PDB entry 7ZKE | electron microscopy, 3.60 A resolution | chains B and E of the 4 polymer chains in the assembly

== Chain B ==
Molecule: 36-nt DNA strand
Sequence (36 nucleotides; each row starts with the number of its first residue):
     1 GCCCTTTTAT AGGCCGCCAT GCCGGGCGCC CGGCCG
Not modelled in the structure: 1-24, 35-36

== Chain E ==
Protein: Helicase-like protein
Source organism: Chaetomium thermophilum
UniProtKB: G0S6C0 (G0S6C0_CHATD); residue numbers follow UniProt; this construct covers 1-1886
Chain sequence (1897 residues; row label = number of the first residue in the row):
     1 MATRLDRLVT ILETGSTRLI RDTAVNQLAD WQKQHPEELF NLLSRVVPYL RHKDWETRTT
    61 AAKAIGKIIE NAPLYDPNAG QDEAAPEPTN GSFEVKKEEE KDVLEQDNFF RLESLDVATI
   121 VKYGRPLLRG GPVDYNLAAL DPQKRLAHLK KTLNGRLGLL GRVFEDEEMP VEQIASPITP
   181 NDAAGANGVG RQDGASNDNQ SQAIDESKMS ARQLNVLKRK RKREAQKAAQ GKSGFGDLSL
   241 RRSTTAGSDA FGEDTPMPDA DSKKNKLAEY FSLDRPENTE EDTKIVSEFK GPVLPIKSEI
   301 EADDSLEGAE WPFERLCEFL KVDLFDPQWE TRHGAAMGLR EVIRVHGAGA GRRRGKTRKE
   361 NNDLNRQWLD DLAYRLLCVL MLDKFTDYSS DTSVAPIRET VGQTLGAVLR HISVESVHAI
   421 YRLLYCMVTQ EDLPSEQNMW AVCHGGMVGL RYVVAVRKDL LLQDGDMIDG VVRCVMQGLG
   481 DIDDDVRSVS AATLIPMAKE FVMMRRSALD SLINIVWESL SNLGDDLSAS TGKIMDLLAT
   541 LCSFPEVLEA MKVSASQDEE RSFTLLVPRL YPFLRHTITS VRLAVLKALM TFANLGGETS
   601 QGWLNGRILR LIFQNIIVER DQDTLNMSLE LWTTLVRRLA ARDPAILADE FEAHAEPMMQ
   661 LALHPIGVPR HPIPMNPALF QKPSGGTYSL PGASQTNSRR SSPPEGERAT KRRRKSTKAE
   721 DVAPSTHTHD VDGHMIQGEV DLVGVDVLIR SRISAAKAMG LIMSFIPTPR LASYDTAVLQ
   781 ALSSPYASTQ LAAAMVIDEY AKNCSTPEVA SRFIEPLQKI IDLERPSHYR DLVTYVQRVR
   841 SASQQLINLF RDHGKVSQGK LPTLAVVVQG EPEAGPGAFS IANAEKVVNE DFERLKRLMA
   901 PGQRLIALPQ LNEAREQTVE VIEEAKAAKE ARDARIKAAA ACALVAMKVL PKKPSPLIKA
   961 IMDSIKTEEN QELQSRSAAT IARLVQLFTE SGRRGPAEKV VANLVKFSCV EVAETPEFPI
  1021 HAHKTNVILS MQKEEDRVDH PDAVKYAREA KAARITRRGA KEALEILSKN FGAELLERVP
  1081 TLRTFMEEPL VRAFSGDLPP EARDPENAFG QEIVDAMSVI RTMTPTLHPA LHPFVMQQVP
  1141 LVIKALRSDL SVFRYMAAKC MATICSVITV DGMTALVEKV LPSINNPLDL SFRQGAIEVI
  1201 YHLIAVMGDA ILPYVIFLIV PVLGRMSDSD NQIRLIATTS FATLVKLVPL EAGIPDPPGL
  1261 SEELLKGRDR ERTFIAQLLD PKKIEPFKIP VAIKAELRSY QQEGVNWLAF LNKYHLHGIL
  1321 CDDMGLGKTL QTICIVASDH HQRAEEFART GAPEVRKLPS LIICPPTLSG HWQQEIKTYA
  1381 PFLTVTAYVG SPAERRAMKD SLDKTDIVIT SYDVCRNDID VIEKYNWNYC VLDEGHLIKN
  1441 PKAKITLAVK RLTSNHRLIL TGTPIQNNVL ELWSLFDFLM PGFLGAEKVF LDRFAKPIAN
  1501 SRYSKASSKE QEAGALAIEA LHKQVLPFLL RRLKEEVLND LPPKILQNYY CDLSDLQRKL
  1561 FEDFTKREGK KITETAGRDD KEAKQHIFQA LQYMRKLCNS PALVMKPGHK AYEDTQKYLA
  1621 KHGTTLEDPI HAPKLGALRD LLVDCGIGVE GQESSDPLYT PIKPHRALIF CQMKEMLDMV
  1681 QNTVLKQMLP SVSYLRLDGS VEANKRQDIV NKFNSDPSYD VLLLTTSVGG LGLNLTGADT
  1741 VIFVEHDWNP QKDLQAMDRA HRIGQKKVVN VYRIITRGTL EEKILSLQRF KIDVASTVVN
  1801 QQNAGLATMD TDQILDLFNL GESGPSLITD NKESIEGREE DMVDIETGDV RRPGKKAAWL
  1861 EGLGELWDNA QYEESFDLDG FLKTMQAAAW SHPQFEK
Not modelled in the structure: 1, 80-107, 173-298, 305-307, 687-728, 1034-1042, 1652-1659, 1795-1840, 1887-1897
Construct notes: expression tag (1887-1897)
Bound ions: Mg2+: Asp1433 (together with ADP)
Small-molecule neighbours:
  - ADP (adenosine-5'-diphosphate): Ala1295, Glu1296, Leu1297, Gln1301, Gly1325, Gly1327, Lys1328, Thr1329, Leu1330, His1371, Glu1375, Tyr1379, Gly1732, Asn1734, Arg1762, Ile1763
  - beryllium trifluoride (BEF): Met1324, Lys1328, Asp1433, Glu1434, Thr1461, Gly1462, Leu1731, Gly1732, Gln1755, Arg1762

== How chain B and chain E interact ==
Residue-residue contacts (14):
  DG25(B) with Gln1585(E), sugar contact; Gln1589(E), hydrogen bond to the phosphate
  DC27(B) with Lys1596(E), salt bridge to the phosphate
  DG28(B) with Met1673(E), phosphate contact; Lys1674(E), hydrogen bond to the phosphate; Ser1727(E), phosphate contact
  DC29(B) with Ser1727(E), hydrogen bond to the phosphate; Val1728(E), phosphate contact
  DC30(B) with Asp1413(E), sugar contact; Asn1417(E), hydrogen bond to the phosphate
  DC31(B) with Pro1392(E), sugar contact; Arg1395(E), salt bridge to the phosphate; Asn1417(E), hydrogen bond to the phosphate
  DG32(B) with Pro1392(E), phosphate contact
Also at the interface, not in a pair above, chain B (8 interface residues in all): DG26
Also at the interface, not in a pair above, chain E (16 interface residues in all): Pro1366, Gly1390, Gln1592, Gly1699, Arg1706

== Summary ==
The interface between chain B and chain E involves 8 residues on one side and 16 on the other; the contacts
include 5 hydrogen bonds and 2 salt bridges. Polar pairs include DG25(B)-Gln1589(E), DG28(B)-Lys1674(E) and
DC29(B)-Ser1727(E). Bound to chain E: ADP and beryllium trifluoride.
Chain B is a 36-nt DNA strand and chain E is Helicase-like protein (Chaetomium thermophilum); the structure,
Mot1:TBP:DNA - pre-hydrolysis state, was determined by electron microscopy, deposited together with 7ZB5, 7Z7N
and 7Z8S.
